2GO5 - chains 5 and 4 of the 9 polymer chains in the assembly; structure by electron microscopy, 7.40 A resolution (low resolution: residue-level contacts below are approximate; hydrogen-bond / salt-bridge calls are withheld).

Chain 5:
Name: ribosomal protein L35
From: Triticum sp
Reference sequence: Q8L805 (RL35_WHEAT); numbering as in UniProt (aligned over 1-124)
Amino-acid sequence (124 residues; numbered 1 to 124; the number before each row is that of its first residue):
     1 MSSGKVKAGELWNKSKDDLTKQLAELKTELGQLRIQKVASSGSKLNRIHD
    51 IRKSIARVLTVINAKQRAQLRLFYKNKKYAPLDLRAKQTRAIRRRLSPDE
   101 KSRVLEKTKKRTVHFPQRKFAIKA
Not modelled in the structure: 1-3, 68-124

Chain 4:
Name: ribosomal protein L23
From: Triticum sp
Amino-acid sequence (152 residues; numbered 1 to 152; the number before each row is that of its first residue):
     1 MAPKVAVAKKGDAKAQAAKVAKAVKSGSIKKTAKKIRTSVTFHRPKTLSK
    51 ARDPKYPRISTPGRNKLDQYQILKYPLTTESAMKKIEDNNTLVFIVDLKA
   101 DKKKIKAAVKKMYDIQAKKVNTLIRPDGKKKAYVKLTPDYDALDVANKIG
   151 II
Not modelled in the structure: 1-68, 150-152

How chain 5 and chain 4 interact:
Contacting residue pairs (13; chain 5 residue first):
  K27(5) - Q71(4)
  R34(5) - K74(4)
  R34(5) - Y75(4)
  I35(5) - Y75(4)
  I35(5) - P76(4)
  I35(5) - Y113(4)
  I35(5) - I149(4)
  K37(5) - Y75(4)
  V38(5) - Y75(4)
  V38(5) - P76(4)
  V38(5) - T78(4)
  A39(5) - Y75(4)
  A39(5) - T78(4)
Interface residues without a listed pair, chain 5 (7 interface residues in all): Q36
Interface residues without a listed pair, chain 4 (8 interface residues in all): L77

In short:
7 residues of chain 5 and 8 residues of chain 4 are in contact.
Here chain 5 is ribosomal protein L35 and chain 4 is ribosomal protein L23, both from Triticum sp. Entry 2GO5
(Structure of signal recognition particle receptor (SR) in complex with signal recognition particle (SRP) and
ribosome ...) was determined by electron microscopy.
